2VRC - chains B and D of the 4 polymer chains in the assembly; structure by X-ray diffraction, 2.50 A resolution.

[Chain B]
Name: Triphenylmethane reductase
From: Citrobacter SP. MY-5
Reference sequence: Q2TNI4 (Q2TNI4_9ENTR); numbering as in UniProt (aligned over 1-287)
Amino-acid sequence (287 residues; each row starts with the number of its first residue):
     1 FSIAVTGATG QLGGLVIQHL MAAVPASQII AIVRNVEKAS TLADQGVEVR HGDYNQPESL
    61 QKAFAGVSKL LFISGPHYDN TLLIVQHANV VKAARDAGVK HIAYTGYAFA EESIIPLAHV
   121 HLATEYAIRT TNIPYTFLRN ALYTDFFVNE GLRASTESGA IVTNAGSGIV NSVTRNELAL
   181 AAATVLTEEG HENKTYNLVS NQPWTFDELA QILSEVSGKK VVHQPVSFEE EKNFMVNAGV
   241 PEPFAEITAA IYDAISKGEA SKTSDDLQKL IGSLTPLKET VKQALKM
Unresolved in the structure: 286-287
Differences from the reference sequence: conflict Phe-1 (Met in Q2TNI4), Thr-156 (Ile in Q2TNI4); engineered mutation Mse-21 (Leu in Q2TNI4), Ala-22 (Lys in Q2TNI4), Ala-23 (Lys in Q2TNI4), Mse-235 (Leu in Q2TNI4)
Modified residues: Mse-21 (selenomethionine; parent Met); Mse-235 (selenomethionine; parent Met); Mse-287 (selenomethionine)

[Chain D]
Name: Triphenylmethane reductase
From: Citrobacter SP. MY-5
Reference sequence: Q2TNI4 (Q2TNI4_9ENTR); residues 1-287 here = UniProt positions 1-287
Amino-acid sequence (287 residues; each row starts with the number of its first residue):
     1 FSIAVTGATG QLGGLVIQHL MAAVPASQII AIVRNVEKAS TLADQGVEVR HGDYNQPESL
    61 QKAFAGVSKL LFISGPHYDN TLLIVQHANV VKAARDAGVK HIAYTGYAFA EESIIPLAHV
   121 HLATEYATRT TNIPYTFLRN ALYTDFFVNE GLRASTESGA IVTNAGSGIV NSVTRNELAL
   181 AAATVLTEEG HENKTYNLVS NQPWTFDELA QILSEVSGKK VVHQPVSFEE EKNFMVNAGV
   241 PEPFAEITAA IYDAISKGEA SKTSDDLQKL IGSLTPLKET VKQALKM
Unresolved in the structure: 286-287
Differences from the reference sequence: conflict Phe-1 (Met in Q2TNI4), Thr-128 (Ile in Q2TNI4), Thr-156 (Ile in Q2TNI4); engineered mutation Mse-21 (Leu in Q2TNI4), Ala-22 (Lys in Q2TNI4), Ala-23 (Lys in Q2TNI4), Mse-235 (Leu in Q2TNI4)
Modified residues: Mse-21 (selenomethionine; parent Met); Mse-235 (selenomethionine; parent Met); Mse-287 (selenomethionine)

[Chain B / chain D interface]
Residue-residue contacts (23; chain B residue first):
  Tyr-78(B) with Arg-34(D); Asn-35(D); Asp-53(D), hydrogen bond
  Asp-79(B) with Gln-56(D)
  Pro-116(B) with Glu-37(D)
  Gly-151(B) with Gly-239(D)
  Ala-154(B) with Ala-238(D)
  Glu-157(B) with Ala-238(D)
  Lys-232(B) with Thr-9(D), hydrogen bond (side chain-backbone)
  Asn-233(B) with Gln-11(D); Arg-175(D)
  Asn-237(B) with Asp-145(D); Phe-146(D); Asn-149(D), hydrogen bond (backbone-side chain); Arg-175(D)
  Gly-239(B) with Phe-244(D)
  Val-240(B) with Phe-244(D), hydrophobic
  Pro-241(B) with Phe-244(D)
  Glu-242(B) with Gly-10(D); Gln-11(D), hydrogen bond (side chain-backbone)
  Pro-243(B) with Pro-76(D), hydrophobic
  Glu-246(B) with Lys-38(D), salt bridge
  Ala-250(B) with Lys-38(D)
Also at the interface, not in a pair above, chain B (22 interface residues in all): Leu-82, Glu-150, Arg-153, Phe-234, Val-236, Phe-244
Also at the interface, not in a pair above, chain D (21 interface residues in all): Asn-55, Tyr-78, Glu-150, Asn-237

[Summary]
22 residues of chain B face 21 of chain D across their interface; the contacts include 4 hydrogen bonds and 1
salt bridge. Polar contacts include Glu-246(B)/Lys-38(D), Tyr-78(B)/Asp-53(D) and Lys-232(B)/Thr-9(D).
Chain B is Triphenylmethane reductase and chain D is Triphenylmethane reductase, both from Citrobacter SP.
MY-5; the structure, Crystal structure of the Citrobacter sp. triphenylmethane reductase complexed with
NADP(H), was determined by X-ray diffraction (same publication as 2JL1 and 2VRB).
